Entry 3LAI (X-ray diffraction, 2.14 A resolution); this record covers chain A.

Chain A:
Protein: Methyl-accepting chemotaxis protein
Source organism: Thermoanaerobacter tengcongensis
UniProtKB: Q8RBX6 (Q8RBX6_THETN); numbering as in UniProt (aligned over 1-188)
Amino-acid sequence (188 residues; numbered 1 to 188; the number before each row is that of its first residue):
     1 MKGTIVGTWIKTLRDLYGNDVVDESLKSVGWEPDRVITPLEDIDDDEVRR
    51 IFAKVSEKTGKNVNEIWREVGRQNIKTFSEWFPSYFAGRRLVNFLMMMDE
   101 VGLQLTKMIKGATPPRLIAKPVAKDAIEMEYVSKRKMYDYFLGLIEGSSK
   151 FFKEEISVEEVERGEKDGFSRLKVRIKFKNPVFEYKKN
Differences from the reference sequence: engineered mutation G102 (His in Q8RBX6)
Reported in the primary citation:
  - binding site for heme: M1, I5
  - binding site for imidazole: Y140

Overview:
From the paper: a binding site for heme at M1 and I5; a binding site for imidazole at Y140.
Chain A is Methyl-accepting chemotaxis protein (Thermoanaerobacter tengcongensis); the structure, Structural
insights into the molecular mechanism of H-NOX activation, was determined by X-ray diffraction (same
publication as 3LAH).
